8TEA - chains F and I of the 7 polymer chains in the assembly; structure by electron microscopy, 3.40 A resolution.

== Chain F ==
Name: CS3pt1p4_C1L Fab heavy chain
From: Homo sapiens
Notes: antibody fragment or engineered binder
Chain sequence (223 residues; row label = number of the first residue in the row; a row labelled like 82A-82C holds insertion residues (82A, then the next letters in order)):
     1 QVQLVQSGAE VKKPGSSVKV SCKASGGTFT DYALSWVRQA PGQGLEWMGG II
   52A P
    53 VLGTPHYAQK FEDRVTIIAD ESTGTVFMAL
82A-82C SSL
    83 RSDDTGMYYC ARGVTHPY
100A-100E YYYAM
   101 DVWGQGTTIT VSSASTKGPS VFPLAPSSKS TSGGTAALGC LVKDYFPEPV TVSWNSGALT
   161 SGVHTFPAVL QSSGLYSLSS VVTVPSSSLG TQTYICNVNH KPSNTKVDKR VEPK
Disordered / not traced: 113-214
Disulfides: Cys-22/Cys-92

== Chain I ==
Name: CS3pt1p4_C1L Fab light chain
From: Homo sapiens
Notes: antibody fragment or engineered binder
Chain sequence (218 residues; each row starts with the number of its first residue; note: 1 number in that range is skipped by the numbering (no residue carries it; nothing is unmodelled there); a row labelled like 27A-27C holds insertion residues (27A, then the next letters in order)):
     1 QSALTQPAS
    11 VSGSPGQSIS ISCTGTS
27A-27C SDV
    28 GAYDYVSWYQ QHPGKAPRLI IYDVNKRPSG VPYRFSGSKS GTAASLTISG LQSEDEAVYY
    88 CGSYTSSS
95A-95C AFF
    96 YVFGTGTMVT VLRQPKANPT VTLFPPSSEE LQANKATLVC LISDFYPGAV TVAWKADSSP
   156 VKAGVETTTP SKQSNNKYAA SSYLSLTPEQ WKSHRSYSCQ VTHEGSTVEK TVAPTECS
Disordered / not traced: 107-213

== Chain F / chain I interface ==
Pairs across the interface - 33 pairs, chain F then chain I:
  Val-37(F) / Phe-98(I)  hydrophobic
  Gln-39(F) / Gln-38(I)  hydrogen bond
  Gln-39(F) / Tyr-87(I)
  Leu-45(F) / Tyr-87(I)  hydrophobic
  Leu-45(F) / Phe-98(I)
  Glu-46(F) / Phe-98(I)
  Trp-47(F) / Phe-95B(I)  hydrophobic
  Trp-47(F) / Phe-95C(I)
  Trp-47(F) / Tyr-96(I)
  Trp-47(F) / Phe-98(I)
  His-58(F) / Phe-95C(I)
  Tyr-59(F) / Ala-95A(I)
  Ala-60(F) / Ala-95A(I)
  Gln-61(F) / Ala-95A(I)  hydrogen bond (backbone-backbone)
  Tyr-91(F) / Gln-38(I)  hydrogen bond
  Tyr-91(F) / Lys-42(I)
  Tyr-91(F) / Ala-43(I)  hydrophobic
  Tyr-91(F) / Pro-44(I)
  Thr-97(F) / Tyr-49(I)
  His-98(F) / Asp-50(I)
  Tyr-100A(F) / Tyr-91(I)
  Tyr-100B(F) / Tyr-91(I)
  Tyr-100B(F) / Tyr-96(I)
  Tyr-100C(F) / Tyr-32(I)
  Tyr-100C(F) / Tyr-91(I)  hydrophobic
  Tyr-100C(F) / Tyr-96(I)
  Ala-100D(F) / Tyr-49(I)  hydrophobic
  Met-100E(F) / Tyr-36(I)
  Met-100E(F) / Leu-46(I)
  Asp-101(F) / Leu-46(I)
  Trp-103(F) / Tyr-36(I)  hydrophobic
  Trp-103(F) / Pro-44(I)
  Gly-104(F) / Ala-43(I)
Also at the interface, not in a pair above, chain F (22 interface residues in all): Gly-44, Gln-105
Also at the interface, not in a pair above, chain I (17 interface residues in all): Arg-45

== Overview ==
22 residues of chain F and 17 residues of chain I are in contact; the contacts include 3 hydrogen bonds. Polar
contacts include Gln-39(F)/Gln-38(I), Tyr-91(F)/Gln-38(I) and Gln-61(F)/Ala-95A(I).
Here chain F is CS3pt1p4_C1L Fab heavy chain and chain I is CS3pt1p4_C1L Fab light chain, both from Homo
sapiens. Entry 8TEA (HCMV Pentamer in complex with CS2pt1p2_A10L Fab and CS3pt1p4_C1L Fab) was determined by
electron microscopy (same publication as 8TCO).
